Entry 5PB1 (X-ray diffraction, 1.90 A resolution); this record covers chains A and D.

[Chain A]
Protein: Coagulation factor VII light chain
Source organism: Homo sapiens
Notes: EC 3.4.21.21
Reference sequence: P08709 (FA7_HUMAN); residues 149-212 here = UniProt positions 149-212
Amino-acid sequence (64 residues; numbered 149 to 212; the number before each row is that of its first residue):
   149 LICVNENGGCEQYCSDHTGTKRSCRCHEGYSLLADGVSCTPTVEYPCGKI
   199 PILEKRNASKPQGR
Unresolved in the structure: 205-212
Cystine bridges: Cys151-Cys162, Cys158-Cys172, Cys174-Cys187
UniProt features mapped onto this chain:
  - site: Arg212 (Cleavage)
  - glycosylation: Asn205 (N-linked (GlcNAc...) asparagine)
  - natural variant: Cys151 (C151S: In FA7D), Glu154 (E154K: In FA7D), Gly156 (G156S: In FA7D), Gly157 (G157C: In FA7D; G157S: In FA7D; G157V: In FA7D), Gln160 (Q160R: In FA7D), Ser171 (S171F: In FA7D), Gly177 (G177R: In FA7D), Leu181 (L181P: In FA7D), Asp183 (D183N: In FA7D), Ser186 (S186F: In FA7D), Pro189 (P189S: In FA7D), Pro194 (P194L: In FA7D; P194T: In FA7D), 4 further natural variant entries in UniProt

[Chain D]
Protein: Coagulation factor VII heavy chain
Source organism: Homo sapiens
Notes: EC 3.4.21.21
Reference sequence: P08709 (FA7_HUMAN); numbering as in UniProt (aligned over 213-466)
Amino-acid sequence (254 residues; row label = number of the first residue in the row):
   213 IVGGKVCPKGECPWQVLLLVNGAQLCGGTLINTIWVVSAAHCFDKIKNWR
   263 NLIAVLGEHDLSEHDGDEQSRRVAQVIIPSTYVPGTTNHDIALLRLHQPV
   313 VLTDHVVPLCLPERTFSERTLAFVRFSLVSGWGQLLDRGATALELMVLNV
   363 PRLMTQDCLQQSRKVGDSPNITEYMFCAGYSDGSKDSCKGDSGGPHATHY
   413 RGTWYLTGIVSWGQGCATVGHFGVYTRVSQYIEWLQKLMRSEPRPGVLLR
   463 APFP
Unresolved in the structure: 376-379
Modified positions: Met358 (S-oxymethionine; MHO)
Cystine bridges: Cys219-Cys224, Cys238-Cys254, Cys370-Cys389, Cys400-Cys428
Metal / ion sites: Ca2+: Glu270, Asp272, Glu275, Glu280
Residues lining bound ligands: benzamidine (BEN): Asp398, Ser399, Cys400, Lys401, Ser404, Val422, Ser423, Trp424, Gly425, Gly427, Cys428, Gly435, Val436
UniProt features mapped onto this chain:
  - active site (Charge relay system): His253, Asp302, Ser404
  - binding site (substrate): Asp398
  - glycosylation: Asn382 (N-linked (GlcNAc...) asparagine)
  - natural variant: Ile213 (I213N: In FA7D), Gly216 (G216D: In FA7D), Cys238 (C238F: In FA7D; C238Y: In FA7D), Gly240 (G240R: In FA7D), Thr241 (T241N: In FA7D), Ser250 (S250F: In FA7D), Ala251 (A251P: In FA7D; A251T: In FA7D), Ala252 (A252V: In FA7D), Cys254 (C254R: In FA7D; C254Y: In FA7D), Leu264 (L264P: In FA7D), Ala266 (A266T: In FA7D), Asp272 (D272N: In FA7D), 50 further natural variant entries in UniProt

[Chain A / chain D interface]
Inter-chain disulfides: Cys195(A)-Cys322(D)
Residue-residue contacts (46):
  Cys151(A) with Arg331(D)
  Val152(A) with Arg331(D)
  Glu154(A) with Arg413(D), hydrogen bond (backbone-side chain)
  Asn155(A) with Phe328(D); Thr332(D), hydrogen bond; Tyr412(D)
  Gly157(A) with Arg413(D), hydrogen bond (backbone-side chain)
  Cys158(A) with Arg413(D), hydrogen bond (backbone-side chain)
  Glu159(A) with Tyr412(D); Arg413(D)
  Gln160(A) with Phe328(D); Tyr417(D)
  Tyr161(A) with Leu323(D); Pro324(D); Glu325(D); Phe328(D), hydrophobic
  Arg173(A) with Glu325(D), salt bridge
  His175(A) with Leu323(D)
  Tyr178(A) with Thr415(D)
  Tyr193(A) with Leu314(D); Thr315(D); Asp316(D), hydrogen bond
  Pro194(A) with Val319(D)
  Cys195(A) with Pro320(D); Leu321(D); Cys322(D), disulfide; Thr415(D)
  Gly196(A) with Trp226(D); Pro320(D), hydrogen bond (backbone-backbone); Cys322(D); Thr415(D); Trp416(D), hydrogen bond (backbone-backbone)
  Lys197(A) with Trp226(D); Val319(D); Gly414(D), hydrogen bond (side chain-backbone); Thr415(D), hydrogen bond
  Ile198(A) with Gly222(D); Glu223(D); Trp226(D), hydrophobic; Trp416(D)
  Pro199(A) with Asp316(D); Val319(D), hydrophobic
  Ile200(A) with Lys221(D); Glu223(D)
  Leu201(A) with Glu223(D)
  Lys203(A) with Asp316(D), salt bridge
Also at the interface, not in a pair above, chain A (23 interface residues in all): Asp164
Also at the interface, not in a pair above, chain D (24 interface residues in all): Pro225

[Overview]
The interface between chain A and chain D involves 23 residues on one side and 24 on the other, with 1
disulfide bond, 9 hydrogen bonds and 2 salt bridges. Among the polar pairs are Arg173(A)-Glu325(D),
Lys203(A)-Asp316(D) and Glu154(A)-Arg413(D). Chain D binds benzamidine.
Here chain A is Coagulation factor VII light chain and chain D is Coagulation factor VII heavy chain, both
from Homo sapiens. Entry 5PB1 (Crystal Structure of Factor VIIa in complex with benzenecarboximidamide) was
determined by X-ray diffraction.
